Entry 5D0T (X-ray diffraction, 2.60 A resolution); this record covers chains E and F of the 28 polymer chains in the assembly.

# Chain E
Name: Proteasome subunit alpha type-6
Organism: Saccharomyces cerevisiae (strain ATCC 204508 / S288c)
Notes: EC 3.4.25.1
UniProtKB: P40302 (PSA6_YEAST); residues 0-233 here correspond to UniProt positions 1-234 (UniProt number = residue number + 1)
Sequence (234 residues; numbered 0 to 233; the number before each row is that of its first residue; numbering starts at 0):
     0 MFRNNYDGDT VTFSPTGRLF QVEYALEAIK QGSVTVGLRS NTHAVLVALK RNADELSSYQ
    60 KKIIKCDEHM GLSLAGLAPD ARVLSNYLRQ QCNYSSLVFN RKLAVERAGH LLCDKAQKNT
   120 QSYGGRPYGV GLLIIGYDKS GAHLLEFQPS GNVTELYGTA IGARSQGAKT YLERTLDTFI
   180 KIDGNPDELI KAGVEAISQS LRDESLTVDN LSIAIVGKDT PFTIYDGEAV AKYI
Unresolved in the structure: 0-2
UniProt features mapped onto this chain:
  - modified residue: Ser13 (Phosphoserine)
  - cross-link: Lys190 (Glycyl lysine isopeptide (Lys-Gly) (interchain with G-Cter in ubiquitin))

# Chain F
Name: Probable proteasome subunit alpha type-7
Organism: Saccharomyces cerevisiae (strain ATCC 204508 / S288c)
Notes: EC 3.4.25.1
UniProtKB: P21242 (PSA7_YEAST); residues -3 to 284 here correspond to UniProt positions 1-288 (UniProt number = residue number + 4)
Sequence (288 residues; row label = number of the first residue in the row; numbers below 1 keep their minus sign (Met-3 is residue -3)):
    -3 MTSIGTGYDL SNSVFSPDGR NFQVEYAVKA VENGTTSIGI KCNDGVVFAV EKLITSKLLV
    57 PQKNVKIQVV DRHIGCVYSG LIPDGRHLVN RGREEAASFK KLYKTPIPIP AFADRLGQYV
   117 QAHTLYNSVR PFGVSTIFGG VDKNGAHLYM LEPSGSYWGY KGAATGKGRQ SAKAELEKLV
   177 DHHPEGLSAR EAVKQAAKII YLAHEDNKEK DFELEISWCS LSETNGLHKF VKGDLLQEAI
   237 DFAQKEINGD DDEDEDDSDN VMSSDDENAP VATNANATTD QEGDIHLE
Unresolved in the structure: -3 to 1, 245-284
UniProt features mapped onto this chain:
  - modified residue: Thr-2 (N-acetylthreonine)

# How chain E and chain F interact
Contacting residue pairs (63):
  Asn4(E) - Leu6(F)
  Tyr5(E) - Asp5(F)  hydrogen bond
  Tyr5(E) - Leu6(F)  hydrophobic
  Thr9(E) - Arg126(F)
  Val10(E) - Gln19(F)
  Val10(E) - Asn123(F)
  Val10(E) - Ser124(F)
  Val10(E) - Val125(F)
  Val10(E) - Arg126(F)
  Thr11(E) - Leu6(F)
  Thr11(E) - Gln19(F)
  Phe12(E) - Gln19(F)
  Phe12(E) - Tyr22(F)  hydrophobic
  Phe12(E) - Ala23(F)  hydrophobic
  Phe12(E) - Arg126(F)
  Phe12(E) - Pro127(F)
  Ser13(E) - Tyr22(F)
  Pro14(E) - Tyr22(F)  hydrophobic
  Pro14(E) - Lys25(F)
  Thr15(E) - Lys25(F)
  Gly16(E) - Tyr22(F)
  Gly16(E) - Lys25(F)
  Gly16(E) - Ala26(F)
  Leu18(E) - Leu77(F)  hydrophobic
  Leu18(E) - Arg126(F)
  His109(E) - Arg82(F)
  Cys112(E) - Arg82(F)
  Asp113(E) - Arg82(F)  salt bridge
  Asp113(E) - Asn86(F)
  Gln116(E) - Pro79(F)
  Gln116(E) - Asp80(F)
  Gln116(E) - His83(F)  hydrogen bond
  Gln116(E) - Arg126(F)
  Thr119(E) - Arg126(F)  hydrogen bond (backbone-side chain)
  Gln120(E) - His119(F)
  Gln120(E) - Val125(F)
  Gln120(E) - Arg126(F)  hydrogen bond (backbone-backbone)
  Gln120(E) - Phe128(F)
  Ser121(E) - Ser124(F)
  Tyr122(E) - Ser124(F)  hydrogen bond (backbone-backbone)
  Ser149(E) - Pro79(F)
  Gly150(E) - Pro79(F)
  Asn151(E) - Ile78(F)
  Asn151(E) - Pro79(F)
  Thr153(E) - Leu55(F)
  Thr153(E) - Asn60(F)
  Glu154(E) - Val56(F)
  Glu154(E) - Lys59(F)
  Glu154(E) - Asn60(F)  hydrogen bond (backbone-side chain)
  Leu155(E) - Leu54(F)
  Leu155(E) - Leu55(F)
  Leu155(E) - Val56(F)
  Tyr156(E) - Leu54(F)  hydrogen bond (backbone-backbone)
  Tyr156(E) - Leu55(F)
  Tyr156(E) - Val56(F)
  Tyr156(E) - Pro57(F)
  Gly157(E) - Leu54(F)
  Lys168(E) - Leu54(F)
  Leu171(E) - Leu54(F)
  Glu172(E) - Ser52(F)  hydrogen bond
  Glu172(E) - Lys53(F)  hydrogen bond (side chain-backbone)
  Glu172(E) - Leu54(F)
  Leu175(E) - Lys53(F)
Other interface residues (no listed pair), chain E (34 interface residues in all): Arg38, Val152, Phe178
Other interface residues (no listed pair), chain F (30 interface residues in all): Gly129

# In short
34 residues of chain E face 30 of chain F across their interface, with 9 hydrogen bonds and 1 salt bridge.
Polar pairs include Asp113(E)-Arg82(F), Tyr5(E)-Asp5(F) and Gln116(E)-His83(F).
Chain E is Proteasome subunit alpha type-6 and chain F is Probable proteasome subunit alpha type-7, both from
Saccharomyces cerevisiae (strain ATCC 204508 / S288c); the structure, Yeast 20S proteasome beta5-D166N mutant
in complex with MG132, was determined by X-ray diffraction, deposited together with 5CZ4, 5CZ5, 5CZ6, 5CZ7,
5CZ8, 5CZ9 and 16 further entries.
